Entry 7B9S (electron microscopy, 3.40 A resolution); this record covers chains M and N of the 30 polymer chains in the assembly.

== Chain M ==
Molecule: EccE5
From: Mycobacterium xenopi RIVM700367
UniProt: I0RST0 (I0RST0_MYCXE); numbering as in UniProt (aligned over 1-400)
Sequence (400 residues; row label = number of the first residue in the row):
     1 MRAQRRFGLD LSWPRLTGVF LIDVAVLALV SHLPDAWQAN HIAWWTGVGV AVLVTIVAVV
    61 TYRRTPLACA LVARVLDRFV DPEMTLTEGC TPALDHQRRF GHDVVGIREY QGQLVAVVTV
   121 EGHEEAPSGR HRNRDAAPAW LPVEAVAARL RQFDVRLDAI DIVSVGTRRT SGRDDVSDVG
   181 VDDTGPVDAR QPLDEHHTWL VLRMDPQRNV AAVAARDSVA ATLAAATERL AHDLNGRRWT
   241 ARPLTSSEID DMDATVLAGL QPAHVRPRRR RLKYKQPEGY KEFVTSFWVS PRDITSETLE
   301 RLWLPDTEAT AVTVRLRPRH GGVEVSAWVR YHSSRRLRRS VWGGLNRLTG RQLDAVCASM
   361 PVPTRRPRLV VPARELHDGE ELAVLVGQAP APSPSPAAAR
Not modelled in the structure: 1-94, 121-139, 168-193, 260-287, 333-400

== Chain N ==
Molecule: EccD5
From: Mycobacterium xenopi RIVM700367
UniProt: I0RSS8 (I0RSS8_MYCXE); residue numbers follow UniProt; this construct covers 1-502
Sequence (502 residues; each row starts with the number of its first residue):
     1 MTAIVEAPQP GAEAIASPQA AVVAIMAADV QIAVVLDAHA PISVMIDPLL KVVNTRLREL
    61 GVAPLEAKGR GRWMLCLVDG TPLRPNLSLT EQEVYDGDRL WLKFLEDTEH RSEVIEHIST
   121 AVATNLSKRF APIDPVVAVQ VGATMVAVGV LLGSALLGWW RWQHESWLPA PFAAVIAVLV
   181 LTVATMILAR SKTVPDRRVG DILLLSGLVP LAVAIAATAP GPVGAPHAVL GFGVFGVAAM
   241 LVMRFTGRRL GVYTALVTLC AAATAAGLAR MVLLTSAVTL LTCVLLACVL MYHGAPALSR
   301 WLSGIRLPVF PSATSRWVFE ARPDLPTTVV VSGGGQPTLE GPASVRDVLL RAERARSFLT
   361 GLLVGLGVLT VVCLAGLCDP HAGRRWLPLL LAAFTFGFLI LRGRSYVDRW QAITLAATAV
   421 LIIAAVAVRY VLVSGSPAVL SAGVAVLVLL PAAGLTAAAV VPNTIYSPLF RKIVEWIEYL
   481 CLMPIFPLAL WLMNVYEAIR YR
Not modelled in the structure: 1-17, 324-338, 495-502

== Chain M / chain N interface ==
Pairs across the interface (34; chain M residue first):
  D95(M) - L339(N)
  Q97(M) - E340(N)  hydrogen bond
  F100(M) - L60(N)  hydrophobic
  F153(M) - V22(N)  hydrophobic
  F153(M) - V23(N)
  F153(M) - A24(N)
  F153(M) - A33(N)  hydrophobic
  F153(M) - G97(N)
  F153(M) - D98(N)
  F153(M) - R99(N)
  D154(M) - R99(N)  salt bridge
  Q207(M) - V348(N)
  Q207(M) - A352(N)
  V210(M) - L349(N)  hydrophobic
  V213(M) - V345(N)
  A214(M) - R322(N)  hydrogen bond (backbone-side chain)
  A214(M) - V345(N)  hydrophobic
  A215(M) - R322(N)  hydrogen bond (backbone-side chain)
  R216(M) - Q31(N)
  R216(M) - R322(N)  hydrogen bond (backbone-side chain)
  R216(M) - V345(N)
  D217(M) - R322(N)
  D217(M) - G341(N)
  D217(M) - P342(N)
  D217(M) - V345(N)
  S218(M) - E340(N)  hydrogen bond
  S218(M) - G341(N)
  S218(M) - S344(N)
  S218(M) - V345(N)
  V219(M) - S344(N)
  A220(M) - E340(N)
  R229(M) - Q31(N)
  R229(M) - A33(N)
  H320(M) - K472(N)
Interface residues without a listed pair, chain M (21 interface residues in all): H96, E109, Q113, P206
Interface residues without a listed pair, chain N (22 interface residues in all): V62, R351

== Overview ==
The interface between chain M and chain N involves 21 residues on one side and 22 on the other; the contacts
include 5 hydrogen bonds and 1 salt bridge. Polar pairs include D154(M)-R99(N), Q97(M)-E340(N) and
A214(M)-R322(N).
Chain M is EccE5 and chain N is EccD5, both from Mycobacterium xenopi RIVM700367; the structure, Structure of
the mycobacterial ESX-5 Type VII Secretion System hexameric pore complex, was determined by electron
microscopy (same publication as 7B7J and 7B9F).
